Entry 2DXC (X-ray diffraction, 1.90 A resolution); this record covers chains D and E of the 12 polymer chains in the assembly.

== Chain D ==
Name: Thiocyanate hydrolase subunit alpha
Source organism: Thiobacillus thioparus
Notes: EC 3.5.5.8
UniProt: O66187 (SCNA_THITI); residues 1-126 here correspond to UniProt positions 0-125 (UniProt number = residue number - 1)
Chain sequence (126 residues; row label = number of the first residue in the row):
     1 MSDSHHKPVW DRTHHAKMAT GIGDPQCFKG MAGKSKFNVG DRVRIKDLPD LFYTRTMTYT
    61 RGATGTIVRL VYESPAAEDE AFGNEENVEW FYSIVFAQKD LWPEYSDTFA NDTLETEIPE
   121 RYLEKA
Unresolved in the structure: 1-7

== Chain E ==
Name: Thiocyanate hydrolase subunit beta
Source organism: Thiobacillus thioparus
Notes: EC 3.5.5.8
UniProt: O66186 (SCNB_THITI); residues 1-157 here correspond to UniProt positions 0-156 (UniProt number = residue number - 1)
Chain sequence (157 residues; numbered 1 to 157; the number before each row is that of its first residue):
     1 MSSSIREEVH RHLGTVALMQ PALHQQTHAP APTEITHTLF RAYTRVPHDV GGEADVPIEY
    61 HEKEEEIWEL NTFATCECLA WRGVWTAEER RRKQNCDVGQ TVYLGMPYYG RWLLTAARIL
   121 VDKQFVTLTE LHNKIVEMRE RVASGQGLGE YLPPKAK
Unresolved in the structure: 1-3, 155-157

== How chain D and chain E interact ==
Pairs across the interface - 36 pairs, chain D then chain E:
  Pro-8(D) with Gln-124(E)
  Trp-10(D) with Lys-123(E), hydrogen bond (side chain-backbone)
  Arg-12(D) with Arg-82(E); Gly-83(E); Phe-125(E)
  Asp-47(D) with Arg-41(E), salt bridge
  Asp-50(D) with Arg-41(E), salt bridge; Val-46(E)
  Leu-51(D) with Thr-44(E)
  Phe-52(D) with Val-46(E)
  Tyr-53(D) with Val-46(E), hydrophobic; His-48(E); Glu-88(E), hydrogen bond; Arg-91(E); Arg-92(E); Cys-96(E), hydrophobic
  Thr-54(D) with Val-46(E); His-48(E), hydrogen bond (backbone-side chain)
  Arg-55(D) with His-48(E); Glu-88(E), salt bridge; Arg-91(E)
  Met-57(D) with Asp-49(E)
  Thr-58(D) with Arg-41(E); Asp-49(E), hydrogen bond
  Tyr-59(D) with Gly-51(E)
  Ala-77(D) with Glu-88(E)
  Glu-80(D) with Thr-86(E); Glu-88(E); Glu-89(E)
  Ala-81(D) with Glu-88(E); Glu-89(E); Arg-92(E), hydrogen bond (backbone-side chain)
  Phe-82(D) with Arg-92(E)
  Gly-83(D) with Glu-89(E)
  Glu-85(D) with Thr-86(E)
  Trp-102(D) with Gly-52(E)
Interface residues without a listed pair, chain D (22 interface residues in all): Asp-11, Arg-61
Interface residues without a listed pair, chain E (19 interface residues in all): Val-84

== In short ==
22 residues of chain D and 19 residues of chain E are in contact, with 5 hydrogen bonds and 3 salt bridges.
Among the polar pairs are Asp-47(D)/Arg-41(E), Asp-50(D)/Arg-41(E) and Arg-55(D)/Glu-88(E).
Chain D is Thiocyanate hydrolase subunit alpha and chain E is Thiocyanate hydrolase subunit beta, both from
Thiobacillus thioparus; the structure, Recombinant thiocyanate hydrolase, fully-matured form, was determined
by X-ray diffraction, deposited together with 2ZZD and 2DXB.
